Entry 7QPP (X-ray diffraction, 1.52 A resolution); this record covers chain A.

== Chain A ==
Protein: Vitamin D3 receptor
Organism: Homo sapiens
UniProt: P11473 (VDR_HUMAN); numbering as in UniProt; present here: 118-164, 217-427
Chain sequence (263 residues; row label = number of the first residue in the row; note: 51 numbers in that range are skipped by the numbering (no residue carries them; nothing is unmodelled there)):
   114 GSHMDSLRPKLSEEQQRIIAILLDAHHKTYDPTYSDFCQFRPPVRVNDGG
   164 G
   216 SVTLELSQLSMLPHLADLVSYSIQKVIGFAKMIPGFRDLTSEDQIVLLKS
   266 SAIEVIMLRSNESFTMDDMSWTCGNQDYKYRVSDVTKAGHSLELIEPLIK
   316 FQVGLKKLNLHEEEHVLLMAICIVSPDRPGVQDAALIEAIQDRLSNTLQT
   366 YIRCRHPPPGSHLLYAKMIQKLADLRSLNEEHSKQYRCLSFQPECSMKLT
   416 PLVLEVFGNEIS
Unresolved in the structure: 114-118, 425-427
Sequence notes: expression tag (114-117)
Residues lining bound ligands: 1,25 dihydroxy vitamin d3 (VDX; 5-{2-[1-(5-hydroxy-1,5-dimethyl-hexyl)-7a-methyl-octahydro-inden-4-ylidene]-ethylidene}-4-methylene-cyclohexane-1,3-diol): Tyr-143, Tyr-147, Phe-150, Leu-227, Leu-230, Leu-233, Val-234, Ser-237, Ile-268, Ile-271, Met-272, Arg-274, Ser-275, Ser-278, Trp-286, Cys-288, Tyr-295, Val-300, His-305, Leu-309, Leu-313, His-397, Tyr-401, Leu-404, Val-418
What the authors report for this chain:
  - binding site for 1,25 dihydroxy vitamin d3: Val-418

== Summary ==
Chain A binds 1,25 dihydroxy vitamin d3. The paper reports a binding site for 1,25 dihydroxy vitamin d3 at
Val-418.
Chain A is Vitamin D3 receptor (Homo sapiens); the structure, High resolution structure of human VDR ligand
binding domain in complex with calcitriol, was determined by X-ray diffraction (same publication as 7QPI).
